PDB entry 8W6J | electron microscopy, 3.40 A resolution | chains C and E of the 5 polymer chains in the assembly

# Chain C
Name: Cell division protein FtsX
Organism: Escherichia coli K-12
Reference sequence: P0AC30 (FTSX_ECOLI); residue numbers follow UniProt; this construct covers 1-352
Amino-acid sequence (352 residues; each row starts with the number of its first residue):
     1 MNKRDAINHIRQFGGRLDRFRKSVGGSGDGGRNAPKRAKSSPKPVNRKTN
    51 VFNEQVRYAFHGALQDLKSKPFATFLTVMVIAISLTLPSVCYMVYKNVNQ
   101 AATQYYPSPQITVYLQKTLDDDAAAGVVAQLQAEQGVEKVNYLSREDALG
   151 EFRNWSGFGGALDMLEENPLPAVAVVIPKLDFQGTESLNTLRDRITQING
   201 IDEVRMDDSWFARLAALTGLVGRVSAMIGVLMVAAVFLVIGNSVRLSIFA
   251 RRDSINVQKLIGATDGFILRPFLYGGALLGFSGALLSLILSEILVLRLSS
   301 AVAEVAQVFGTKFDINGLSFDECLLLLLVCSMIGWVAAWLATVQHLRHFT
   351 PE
Not modelled in the structure: 1-52, 352

# Chain E
Name: Murein hydrolase activator EnvC
Organism: Escherichia coli K-12
Reference sequence: P37690 (ENVC_ECOLI); residue numbers follow UniProt; this construct covers 1-419
Amino-acid sequence (419 residues; row label = number of the first residue in the row):
     1 MTRAVKPRRFAIRPIIYASVLSAGVLLCAFSAHADERDQLKSIQADIAAK
    51 ERAVRQKQQQRASLLAQLKKQEEAISEATRKLRETQNTLNQLNKQIDEMN
   101 ASIAKLEQQKAAQERSLAAQLDAAFRQGEHTGIQLILSGEESQRGQRLQA
   151 YFGYLNQARQETIAQLKQTREEVAMQRAELEEKQSEQQTLLYEQRAQQAK
   201 LTQALNERKKTLAGLESSIQQGQQQLSELRANESRLRNSIARAEAAAKAR
   251 AEREAREAQAVRDRQKEATRKGTTYKPTESEKSLMSRTGGLGAPRGQAFW
   301 PVRGPTLHRYGEQLQGELRWKGMVIGASEGTEVKAIADGRVILADWLQGY
   351 GLVVVVEHGKGDMSLYGYNQSALVSVGSQVRAGQPIALVGSSGGQGRPSL
   401 YFEIRRQGQAVNPQPWLGR
Not modelled in the structure: 1-90, 186-419
UniProt features mapped onto this chain:
  - mutagenesis: K321 (K321A: Retains AmiA and AmiB activation; K321E: Loss of AmiA and AmiB activation; does not complement double envC-nlpD disruption, protein localizes normally), V324 (V324A: Retains AmiA and AmiB activation; V324E: Loss of AmiA and AmiB activation; does not complement double envC-nlpD disruption, protein localizes normally), Y350 (Y350A: Loss of AmiA and AmiB activation; does not complement double envC-nlpD disruption, protein localizes normally), V353 (V353A: Loss of AmiA and AmiB activation; does not complement double envC-nlpD disruption, protein localizes normally), Y366 (Y366H: Partially unstable, loss of AmiA and AmiB activation), Y401 (Y401E: Partially unstable, loss of AmiA and AmiB activation; does not complement double envC-nlpD disruption, protein localizes normally), R405 (R405H: Loss of activation of amidases; does not complement double envC-nlpD disruption, protein localizes normally)

# How chain C and chain E interact
Residue-residue contacts (25; chain C residue first):
  Y114(C) with A150(E); Y154(E)
  A148(C) with Y151(E), hydrogen bond (backbone-side chain)
  E151(C) with R144(E); L148(E)
  F152(C) with Y151(E), hydrophobic; F152(E), hydrophobic; L155(E), hydrophobic
  S156(C) with L148(E); F152(E)
  F158(C) with A112(E); R115(E); S116(E)
  P169(C) with Y154(E); A158(E), hydrophobic
  L170(C) with Y151(E); Y154(E), hydrophobic
  P171(C) with Y154(E)
  D202(C) with Y154(E), hydrogen bond
  E203(C) with Y154(E), hydrogen bond
  R205(C) with Q149(E); A150(E)
  W210(C) with L135(E), hydrophobic
  R213(C) with T131(E)
  F309(C) with S138(E)
Interface residues without a listed pair, chain C (17 interface residues in all): L149, L162
Interface residues without a listed pair, chain E (18 interface residues in all): I136, R159, E161

# In short
17 residues of chain C and 18 residues of chain E are in contact; the contacts include 3 hydrogen bonds. Among
the polar pairs are A148(C)-Y151(E), D202(C)-Y154(E) and E203(C)-Y154(E). From UniProt: 7 mutagenesis sites on
chain E.
Chain C is Cell division protein FtsX and chain E is Murein hydrolase activator EnvC, both from Escherichia
coli K-12; the structure, Cryo-EM structure of Escherichia coli Str K12 FtsE(E163Q)X/EnvC complex with ATP in
peptidisc, was determined by electron microscopy.
